PDB entry 3BKD | X-ray diffraction, 2.05 A resolution | chains G and H of the 4 polymer chains in the assembly

== Chain G (and H) ==
Name: Transmembrane Domain of Matrix protein M2
Notes: chain H of this document is another copy of the same molecule, construct and numbering; everything in this record applies to it too
Reference sequence: Q9Q0P0 (Q9Q0P0_9INFA); residues 22-46 here = UniProt positions 22-46
Chain sequence (26 residues; each row starts with the number of its first residue):
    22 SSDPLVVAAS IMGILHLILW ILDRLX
Modified positions: Mse33 (selenomethionine; parent Met); NH2 (amino group) at position 47

== Chain G / chain H interface ==
Residue-residue contacts - 20 pairs, chain G then chain H:
  S22(G) with S22(H)
  S23(G) with S23(H)
  D24(G) with S22(H); S23(H), hydrogen bond (backbone-side chain); V28(H)
  L26(G) with S31(H); I35(H)
  V27(G) with S23(H); V27(H), hydrophobic; S31(H)
  A30(G) with S31(H); I35(H), hydrophobic
  Mse33(G) with I35(H); L38(H); I39(H), hydrophobic
  G34(G) with L38(H)
  H37(G) with L38(H); W41(H)
  L40(G) with W41(H), hydrophobic
  D44(G) with R45(H), salt bridge
Also at the interface, not in a pair above, chain G (13 interface residues in all): A29, L36
Also at the interface, not in a pair above, chain H (12 interface residues in all): I32, I42

== Overview ==
Chain G and chain H form an interface of 13 and 12 residues respectively, with 1 hydrogen bond and 1 salt
bridge. Among the polar pairs are D44(G)-R45(H) and D24(G)-S23(H).
Chain G and chain H are both Transmembrane Domain of Matrix protein M2; the structure, High resolution Crystal
structure of Transmembrane domain of M2 protein, was determined by X-ray diffraction, deposited together with
3C9J.
